PDB entry 9IOZ | electron microscopy, 3.90 A resolution | chains B and C of the 12 polymer chains in the assembly

Chain B (and C):
Protein: Baseplate tube protein p140
From: Escherichia phage T5
Notes: chain C of this document is another copy of the same molecule, construct and numbering; everything in this record applies to it too
Reference sequence: Q6QGE3 (BP140_BPT5); residues 1-298 here = UniProt positions 1-298
Chain sequence (298 residues; numbered 1 to 298; the number before each row is that of its first residue):
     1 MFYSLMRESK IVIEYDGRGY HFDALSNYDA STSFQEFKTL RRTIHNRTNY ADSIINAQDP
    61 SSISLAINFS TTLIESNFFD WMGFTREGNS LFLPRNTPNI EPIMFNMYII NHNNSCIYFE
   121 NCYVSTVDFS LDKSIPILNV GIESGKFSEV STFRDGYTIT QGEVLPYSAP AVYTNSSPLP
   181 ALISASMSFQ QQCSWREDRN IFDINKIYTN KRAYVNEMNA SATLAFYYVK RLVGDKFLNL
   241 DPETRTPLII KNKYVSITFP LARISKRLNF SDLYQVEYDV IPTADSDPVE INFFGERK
Not modelled in the structure: 1, 295-298

Chain B / chain C interface:
Contacting residue pairs (68; chain B residue first):
  Phe-2(B) / Val-229(C)
  Phe-2(B) / Arg-231(C)
  Tyr-3(B) / Ala-181(C)
  Tyr-3(B) / Tyr-227(C)  hydrophobic
  Tyr-3(B) / Val-229(C)  hydrophobic
  Tyr-3(B) / Leu-273(C)  hydrophobic
  Ser-4(B) / Leu-273(C)
  Ser-4(B) / Tyr-274(C)
  Leu-5(B) / Leu-273(C)  hydrophobic
  Met-6(B) / Phe-270(C)
  Met-6(B) / Ser-271(C)
  Ser-9(B) / Tyr-274(C)
  Tyr-28(B) / Tyr-274(C)  hydrogen bond
  Ala-30(B) / Phe-270(C)  hydrophobic
  Ser-31(B) / Leu-268(C)
  Thr-32(B) / Arg-267(C)
  Thr-32(B) / Leu-268(C)
  Ser-33(B) / Arg-267(C)
  Phe-34(B) / Leu-240(C)
  Phe-34(B) / Pro-242(C)  hydrophobic
  Phe-34(B) / Lys-266(C)
  Glu-36(B) / Arg-263(C)  salt bridge
  Glu-36(B) / Asp-279(C)
  Lys-38(B) / Ile-281(C)
  Leu-40(B) / Glu-217(C)
  Arg-42(B) / Thr-97(C)  hydrogen bond
  Arg-42(B) / Val-215(C)  hydrogen bond (side chain-backbone)
  Arg-42(B) / Asn-216(C)  hydrogen bond (side chain-backbone)
  Arg-42(B) / Glu-217(C)
  Asn-46(B) / Asn-96(C)
  Arg-47(B) / Asn-96(C)
  Arg-47(B) / Thr-97(C)  hydrogen bond (backbone-backbone)
  Arg-47(B) / Ile-100(C)
  Thr-48(B) / Arg-95(C)
  Thr-48(B) / Asn-96(C)
  Asn-49(B) / Leu-93(C)
  Asn-49(B) / Pro-94(C)  hydrogen bond (side chain-backbone)
  Asn-49(B) / Arg-95(C)  hydrogen bond (backbone-backbone)
  Asn-49(B) / Asn-96(C)
  Asn-49(B) / Thr-97(C)
  Asn-49(B) / Met-218(C)
  Tyr-50(B) / Leu-93(C)  hydrogen bond (side chain-backbone)
  Tyr-50(B) / Pro-94(C)
  Tyr-50(B) / Arg-95(C)
  Tyr-50(B) / Pro-282(C)  hydrophobic
  Tyr-50(B) / Thr-283(C)
  Tyr-50(B) / Ala-284(C)  hydrophobic
  Tyr-50(B) / Ser-286(C)
  Tyr-50(B) / Pro-288(C)
  Tyr-50(B) / Val-289(C)  hydrogen bond (side chain-backbone)
  Ala-51(B) / Pro-282(C)
  Asp-52(B) / Ala-284(C)
  Ser-53(B) / Arg-263(C)  hydrogen bond
  Ile-55(B) / Pro-242(C)  hydrophobic
  Ile-55(B) / Arg-263(C)
  Ile-109(B) / Tyr-274(C)
  Asn-114(B) / Tyr-228(C)
  Asn-114(B) / Val-229(C)
  Asn-114(B) / Lys-230(C)
  Asn-114(B) / Arg-231(C)
  Ser-115(B) / Tyr-228(C)
  Ser-115(B) / Lys-230(C)
  Ser-115(B) / Tyr-274(C)
  Ile-117(B) / Phe-270(C)  hydrophobic
  Glu-149(B) / Tyr-228(C)  hydrogen bond
  Glu-149(B) / Lys-230(C)
  Glu-149(B) / Asn-239(C)
  Glu-149(B) / Leu-240(C)  hydrogen bond (side chain-backbone)
Interface residues without a listed pair, chain B (32 interface residues in all): Phe-119, Ile-207
Interface residues without a listed pair, chain C (39 interface residues in all): Ser-265, Asn-269, Asp-272, Asp-287

Summary:
32 residues of chain B face 39 of chain C across their interface, with 12 hydrogen bonds and 1 salt bridge.
Polar contacts include Glu-36(B)/Arg-263(C), Tyr-28(B)/Tyr-274(C) and Arg-42(B)/Thr-97(C).
Chain B and chain C are both Baseplate tube protein p140 (Escherichia phage T5); the structure, Structure of
the bacteriophage T5 tail tip complex, was determined by electron microscopy, deposited together with 8ZVI,
9ILP and 9IMV.
